7KH0 - chains A and N of the 7 polymer chains in the assembly; structure by electron microscopy, 2.80 A resolution.

== Chain A ==
Protein: Guanine nucleotide-binding protein G(i) subunit alpha-3, Isoform Gnas-2 of Guanine nucleotide-binding protein G(s) subunit alpha isoforms short fusion
Organism: Homo sapiens
UniProt: chimeric construct of P08754, P63092-2: residues 9-25 from P08754 (GNAI3_HUMAN) positions 2-18 (UniProt number = residue number - 7); residues 26-394 from P63092-2 positions 26-380 (offset varies)
Amino-acid sequence (372 residues; numbered 9 to 394; 14 numbers in that range are skipped by the numbering (no residue carries them; nothing is unmodelled there); the number before each row is that of its first residue):
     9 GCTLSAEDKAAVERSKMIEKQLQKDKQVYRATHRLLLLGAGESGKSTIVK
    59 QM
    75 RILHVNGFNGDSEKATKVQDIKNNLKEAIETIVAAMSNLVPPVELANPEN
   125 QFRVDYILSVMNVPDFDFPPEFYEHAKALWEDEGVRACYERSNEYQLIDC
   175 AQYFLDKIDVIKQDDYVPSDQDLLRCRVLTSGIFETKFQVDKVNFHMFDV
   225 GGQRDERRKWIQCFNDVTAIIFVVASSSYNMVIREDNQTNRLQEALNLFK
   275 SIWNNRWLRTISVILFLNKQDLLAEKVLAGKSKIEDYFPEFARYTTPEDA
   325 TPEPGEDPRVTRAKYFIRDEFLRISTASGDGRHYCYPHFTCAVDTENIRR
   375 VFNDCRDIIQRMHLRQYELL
Disordered / not traced: 9-10, 75-204, 252-261, 304-306
Sequence notes: conflict Asp188 (Ala174 in P63092-2)
Swiss-Prot annotation at these positions:
  - lipidation: Gly9 (N-myristoyl glycine), Cys10 (S-palmitoyl cysteine)

== Chain N ==
Protein: Nanobody 35
Organism: Lama glama
Notes: antibody fragment or engineered binder
Amino-acid sequence (134 residues; numbered 1 to 134; the number before each row is that of its first residue):
     1 QVQLQESGGGLVQPGGSLRLSCAASGFTFSNYKMNWVRQAPGKGLEWVSD
    51 ISQSGASISYTGSVKGRFTISRDNAKNTLYLQMNSLKPEDTAVYYCARCP
   101 APFTRDCFDVTSTTYAYRGQGTQVTVSSHHHHHH
Disordered / not traced: 127-134
Disulfides: Cys22-Cys96, Cys99-Cys107

== How chain A and chain N interact ==
Residue-residue contacts (26):
  Arg228(A) - Thr114(N)
  Asp229(A) - Asp109(N)
  Asp229(A) - Ser112(N)  hydrogen bond
  Asp229(A) - Thr113(N)  hydrogen bond
  Glu230(A) - Asp109(N)
  Glu230(A) - Ser112(N)
  Glu230(A) - Thr114(N)
  Arg231(A) - Asp109(N)  hydrogen bond (backbone-side chain)
  Arg232(A) - Pro100(N)
  Arg232(A) - Phe108(N)
  Arg232(A) - Asp109(N)  salt bridge
  Arg232(A) - Tyr115(N)
  Gln262(A) - Lys43(N)  hydrogen bond (backbone-side chain)
  Thr263(A) - Lys43(N)
  Gln267(A) - Trp47(N)
  Gln267(A) - Thr61(N)
  Asn271(A) - Trp47(N)
  Ser275(A) - Asp106(N)
  Ser275(A) - Cys107(N)  hydrogen bond (side chain-backbone)
  Asn278(A) - Arg105(N)  hydrogen bond
  Asn278(A) - Asp106(N)
  Asn279(A) - Asp106(N)  hydrogen bond (backbone-side chain)
  Tyr311(A) - Gly62(N)
  Tyr311(A) - Ser63(N)
  Pro313(A) - Gly62(N)
  Ser352(A) - Arg105(N)
Also at the interface, not in a pair above, chain A (22 interface residues in all): Ile235, Asn264, Leu272, Lys274, Ile276, Asp310, Glu314
Also at the interface, not in a pair above, chain N (19 interface residues in all): Glu46, Ser59, Lys65, Tyr117

== Summary ==
22 residues of chain A face 19 of chain N across their interface, with 7 hydrogen bonds and 1 salt bridge.
Polar pairs include Arg232(A)-Asp109(N), Asp229(A)-Ser112(N) and Asp229(A)-Thr113(N).
Here chain A is Guanine nucleotide-binding protein G(i) subunit alpha-3, Isoform Gnas-2 of Guanine
nucleotide-binding protein G(s) subunit alpha isoforms short fusion (Homo sapiens) and chain N is Nanobody 35
(Lama glama). Entry 7KH0 (Cryo-EM structure of the human arginine vasopressin AVP-vasopressin receptor V2R-Gs
signaling complex) was determined by electron microscopy.
